Entry 8FR8 (electron microscopy, 2.76 A resolution); this record covers chains A and J of the 58 polymer chains in the assembly.

Chain A:
Molecule: 23S rRNA
From: Mycolicibacterium smegmatis MC2 155
Sequence (3119 nucleotides; row label = number of the first residue in the row):
     2 AAGUGUUUAA GGGCGCAUGG UGGAUGCCUU GGCACUGGGA GCCGAUGAAG GACGUAGGAG
    62 GCUGCGAUAA GCCUCGGGGA GCUGUCAACC GAGCGUUGAU CCGAGGAUGU CCGAAUGGGG
   122 AAACCCGGCA CGAGUGAUGU CGUGUCACCA GGCGCUGAAU AUAUAGGCGU CUGGGGGGAA
   182 CGCGGGGAAG UGAAACAUCU CAGUACCCGU AGGAAGAGAA AACAAAAUGU GAUUCCGUGA
   242 GUAGUGGCGA GCGAAAGCGG AGGAUGGCUA AACCGUAUGC AUGUGAUACC GGGUAGGGGU
   302 UGUGUGUGCG GGGUUGUGGG ACCUAUCUUU CCGGCUCUAC CUGGCUGGAG GGCAGUGAGA
   362 AAAUGUUGUG GUUAGCGGAA AUGGCUUGGG AUGGCCUGCC GUAGACGGUG AGAGCCCGGU
   422 ACGUGAAAAC CCGACGUCUG UCUUGAUGGU GUUCCCGAGU AGCAGCGGGC CCGUGGAAUC
   482 UGCUGUGAAU CUGCCGGGAC CACCCGGUAA GCCUGAAUAC UUCCCAGUGA CCGAUAGCGG
   542 AUUAGUACCG UGAGGGAAUG GUGAAAAGUA CCCCGGGAGG GGAGUGAAAG AGUACCUGAA
   602 ACCGUGCGCU UACAAUCCGU CAGAGCCCUC GACGUGUCGU GGGGUGAUGG CGUGCCUUUU
   662 GAAGAAUGAG CCUGCGAGUC AGGGACAUGU CGCGAGGUUA ACCCGGGUGG GGUAGCCGCA
   722 GCGAAAGCGA GUCUGAAUAG GGCGUAUCCA CACAAGAGUG UGUGGUGUAG UGGUGUGUUC
   782 UGGACCCGAA GCGGAGUGAU CUACCCAUGG CCAGGGUGAA GCGCGGGUAA GACCGCGUGG
   842 AGGCCCGAAC CCACUUAGGU UGAAGACUGA GGGGAUGAGC UGUGGGUAGG GGUGAAAGGC
   902 CAAUCAAACU CCGUGAUAGC UGGUUCUCCC CGAAAUGCAU UUAGGUGCAG CGUCGCAUGU
   962 UUCUUGCCGG AGGUAGAGCU ACUGGAUGGC CGAUGGGCCC CACAGGGUUA CUGACGUCAG
  1022 CCAAACUCCG AAUGCCGGUA AGUCCAAGAG UGCGGCAGUG AGACGGCGGG GGAUAAGCUC
  1082 CGUGCGUCGA GAGGGAAACA GCCCAGAUCG CCGGCUAAGG CCCCUAAGCG UGUGCUAAGU
  1142 GGAAAAGGAU GUGCAGUCGC GAAGACAACC AGGAGGUUGG CUUAGAAGCA GCCACCCUUG
  1202 AAAGAGUGCG UAAUAGCUCA CUGGUCAAGU GAUUGUGCGC CGAUAAUGUA GCGGGGCUCA
  1262 AGCACACCGC CGAAGCCGCG GCAGCCAACG UGUUGGCUGG GUAGGGGAGC GUCCUGCAUC
  1322 CGGUGAAGCC GCCGAGUGAU CGAGUGGUGG AGGGUGUGGG AGUGAGAAUG CAGGCAUGAG
  1382 UAGCGAUUAG GCAAGUGAGA ACCUUGCCCG CCGAAAGACC AAGGGUUCCU GGGCCAGGCC
  1442 AGUCCGCCCA GGGUGAGUCG GGACCUAAGG CGAGGCCGAC AGGCGUAGUC GAUGGACAAC
  1502 GGGUUGAUAU UCCCGUACCC GUGUAUGUGC GUCCAUGAUG AAUCAGCGGU ACUAACCAUC
  1562 CAAAACCACC GUGACCGCAC CUUUCGGGGU GUGGCGUUGG UGGGGCUGCA UGGGACCUUC
  1622 GUUGGUAGUA GUCAAGCGAU GGGGUGACGC AGGAAGGUAG CCGUACCGGU CAGUGGUAAU
  1682 ACCGGGGUAA GCCUGUAGGG AGUCAGAUAG GUAAAUCCGU CUGGCAUAUA UCCUGAGAGG
  1742 UGAUGCAUAG CCGAGUGAGG CGAAUUCGGU GAUCCUAUGC UGCCGAGAAA AGCCUCUAGC
  1802 GAGGACAUAC ACGGCCCGUA CCCCAAACCA ACACAGGUGG UCAGGUAGAG AAUACUAAGG
  1862 CGUACGAGUG AACUAUGGUU AAGGAACUCG GCAAAAUGCC CCCGUAACUU CGGGAGAAGG
  1922 GGGACCCACA UGGCGUGUAA GCCUUUACGG CCCAAGCGUG AGUGGGUGGC ACAAACCAGU
  1982 GAGAAGCGAC UGUUUACUAA AAACACAGGU CCGUGCGAAG UCGCAAGACG AUGUAUACGG
  2042 ACUGACGCCU GCCCGGUGCU GGAAGGUUAA GAGGACCCGU UAACUCCCUU UGGGGGUGAA
  2102 GCGGAGAAUU UAAGCCCCAG UAAACGGCGG UGGUAACUAU AACCAUCCUA AGGUAGCGAA
  2162 AUUCCUUGUC GGGUAAGUUC CGACCUGCAC GAAUGGCGUA ACGACUUCUC AACUGUCUCA
  2222 ACCAUAGACU CGGCGAAAUU GCACUACGAG UAAAGAUGCU CGUUACGCGC GGCAGGACGA
  2282 AAAGACCCCG GGACCUUCAC UACAACUUGG UAUUGGUGCU CGAUACGGUU UGUGUAGGAU
  2342 AGGUGGGAGA CUGUGAAGCU CACACGCCAG UGUGGGUGGA GUCGUUGUUG AAAUACCACU
  2402 CUGAUCGUAU UGGGCCUCUA ACCUCGGACC GUAUAUCCGG UUCAGGGACA GUGCCUGGUG
  2462 GGUAGUUUAA CUGGGGCGGU UGCCUCCUAA AAUGUAACGG AGGCGCCCAA AGGUUCCCUC
  2522 AACCUGGACG GCAAUCAGGU GUUGAGUGUA AGUGCACAAG GGAGCUUGAC UGCGAGACGG
  2582 ACAUGUCGAG CAGGGACGAA AGUCGGGACU AGUGAUCCGG CACCUCUGAG UGGAAGGGGU
  2642 GUCGCUCAAC GGAUAAAAGG UACCCCGGGG AUAACAGGCU GAUCUUCCCC AAGAGUCCAU
  2702 AUCGACGGGA UGGUUUGGCA CCUCGAUGUC GGCUCGUCGC AUCCUGGGGC UGGAGCAGGU
  2762 CCCAAGGGUU GGGCUGUUCG CCCAUUAAAG CGGCACGCGA GCUGGGUUUA GAACGUCGUG
  2822 AGACAGUUCG GUCUCUAUCC GCCGCGCGCG UCAGAAGCUU GAGGAAACCU GUCCCUAGUA
  2882 CGAGAGGACC GGGACGGACG AACCUCUGGU AUACCAGUUG UCCCACCAGG GGCACGGCUG
  2942 GAUAGCCACG UUCGGACAGG AUAACCGCUG AAAGCAUCUA AGCGGGAAAC CUCUUCCAAG
  3002 ACCAGGCUUC UCACCCUCUA GGAGGGAUAA GGCCCCCCGC AGACCACGGG AUUGAUAGAC
  3062 CAGACCUGGA AGCCUAGUAA UAGGUGCAGG GAACUGGCAC UAACCGGCCG AAAACUUAC

Chain J:
Name: 50S ribosomal protein L17
From: Mycolicibacterium smegmatis MC2 155
Reference sequence: A0QSL9 (RL17_MYCS2); residues 2-119 here = UniProt positions 2-119
Sequence (118 residues; row label = number of the first residue in the row):
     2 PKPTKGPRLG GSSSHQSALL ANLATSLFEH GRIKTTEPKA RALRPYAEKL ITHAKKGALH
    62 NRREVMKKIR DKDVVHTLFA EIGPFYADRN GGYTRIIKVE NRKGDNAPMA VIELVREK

Interface between chain A and chain J:
Pairs across the interface - 127 pairs, chain A then chain J:
  A1390(A) with His-16(J), stacking on the base; Ala-19(J), base contact
  G1391(A) with His-16(J), hydrogen bond to the sugar; Leu-20(J), sugar contact
  G1392(A) with Leu-20(J), sugar contact; Leu-24(J), sugar contact
  C1393(A) with Leu-24(J), sugar contact; Ser-27(J), hydrogen bond to the sugar; His-31(J), sugar contact; Ile-34(J), sugar contact; Lys-35(J), phosphate contact; Thr-36(J), hydrogen bond to the phosphate
  A1394(A) with His-31(J), sugar contact; Ile-34(J), phosphate contact; Lys-35(J), hydrogen bond to the phosphate
  G1400(A) with Lys-104(J), sugar contact
  A1402(A) with Arg-103(J), hydrogen bond to the sugar; Lys-104(J), phosphate contact; Gly-105(J), hydrogen bond to the phosphate; Asp-106(J), base contact
  C1403(A) with Gly-105(J), base contact
  C1409(A) with Asn-23(J), hydrogen bond to the sugar
  C1410(A) with Ala-19(J), sugar contact; Asn-23(J), hydrogen bond to the sugar; Arg-71(J), salt bridge to the phosphate
  G1411(A) with Arg-71(J), salt bridge to the phosphate
  G1674(A) with Arg-63(J), sugar contact; Lys-73(J), salt bridge to the phosphate; Asp-74(J), base contact; His-77(J), stacking on the base
  U1675(A) with Leu-60(J), base contact; Arg-63(J), hydrogen bond to the sugar; Arg-64(J), hydrogen bond to the base; Met-67(J), base contact; Lys-73(J), hydrogen bond to the base
  G1676(A) with Leu-60(J), sugar contact; Arg-64(J), hydrogen bond to the base
  G1867(A) with Asp-106(J), hydrogen bond to the base
  A1868(A) with Thr-37(J), phosphate contact; Lys-40(J), phosphate contact; Asp-106(J), sugar contact; Ala-108(J), sugar contact
  G1869(A) with Leu-10(J), phosphate contact; Thr-37(J), hydrogen bond to the phosphate; Pro-39(J), phosphate contact; Lys-40(J), salt bridge to the phosphate
  U1870(A) with Pro-8(J), base contact
  G1871(A) with Lys-6(J), sugar contact; Gly-7(J), hydrogen bond to the sugar
  A2225(A) with Lys-6(J), phosphate contact; Arg-9(J), salt bridge to the phosphate
  U2226(A) with Pro-8(J), phosphate contact; Arg-9(J), hydrogen bond to the phosphate; Gly-12(J), phosphate contact
  A2227(A) with Gly-12(J), phosphate contact
  C2232(A) with Asp-106(J), base contact; Asn-107(J), hydrogen bond to the sugar
  G2233(A) with Gly-105(J), hydrogen bond to the base; Asp-106(J), base contact; Asn-107(J), sugar contact
  U2913(A) with Arg-9(J), hydrogen bond to the sugar; Ser-14(J), sugar contact
  A2914(A) with Pro-2(J), base contact; Pro-4(J), base contact; Thr-5(J), hydrogen bond to the base; Arg-9(J), salt bridge to the phosphate; Ser-14(J), phosphate contact; Gln-17(J), base contact; Leu-21(J), base contact; Ala-43(J), base contact; Tyr-47(J), base contact
  C2925(A) with Lys-73(J), sugar contact
  A2926(A) with Lys-73(J), salt bridge to the phosphate
  A2929(A) with Arg-64(J), base contact
  G2930(A) with Arg-64(J), hydrogen bond to the sugar
  G2931(A) with Lys-68(J), sugar contact
  G2932(A) with Lys-68(J), sugar contact; Arg-71(J), sugar contact
  G2933(A) with Arg-71(J), sugar contact
  C2934(A) with Ser-15(J), phosphate contact
  C3037(A) with Lys-99(J), hydrogen bond to the phosphate
  C3038(A) with Arg-42(J), salt bridge to the phosphate; Lys-99(J), salt bridge to the phosphate
  C3039(A) with Arg-42(J), salt bridge to the phosphate; Arg-45(J), salt bridge to the phosphate
  G3040(A) with Lys-3(J), salt bridge to the phosphate
  C3041(A) with Lys-6(J), salt bridge to the phosphate
  A3042(A) with Lys-6(J), base contact
  G3043(A) with Lys-6(J), hydrogen bond to the base
  A3058(A) with Lys-3(J), phosphate contact; Arg-45(J), base contact
  G3059(A) with Lys-3(J), salt bridge to the phosphate; Arg-45(J), base contact; Pro-46(J), sugar contact; Glu-49(J), sugar contact; Gly-93(J), base contact
  A3060(A) with Glu-49(J), sugar contact; Lys-50(J), salt bridge to the phosphate; Asn-91(J), base contact; Gly-92(J), sugar contact; Gly-93(J), sugar contact; Tyr-94(J), sugar contact
  C3061(A) with Lys-50(J), salt bridge to the phosphate; Thr-53(J), hydrogen bond to the phosphate; Asn-91(J), sugar contact; Gly-92(J), sugar contact; Tyr-94(J), sugar contact
  A3071(A) with His-61(J), hydrogen bond to the base
  A3072(A) with Arg-64(J), hydrogen bond to the phosphate
  G3073(A) with Arg-64(J), salt bridge to the phosphate
  G3090(A) with His-61(J), hydrogen bond to the sugar
  G3091(A) with His-61(J), sugar contact
  G3092(A) with His-54(J), salt bridge to the phosphate
  A3093(A) with Pro-2(J), phosphate contact; Lys-3(J), sugar contact; Pro-4(J), base contact; Lys-50(J), salt bridge to the phosphate
  A3094(A) with Pro-4(J), base contact
  C3101(A) with Arg-90(J), hydrogen bond to the sugar; Asn-91(J), sugar contact; Gly-92(J), hydrogen bond to the sugar; Gly-93(J), hydrogen bond to the base
  U3102(A) with Arg-45(J), hydrogen bond to the base; Gly-93(J), sugar contact; Thr-95(J), hydrogen bond to the sugar; Arg-96(J), sugar contact
  A3103(A) with Arg-96(J), salt bridge to the phosphate
Other interface residues (no listed pair), chain A (60 interface residues in all): A1401, C1441, A1673, C3062
Other interface residues (no listed pair), chain J (69 interface residues in all): Gly-11, Ser-13, Arg-33, Lys-57, Asn-62, Glu-65, Ile-97, Pro-109, Val-116

Overview:
Chain A and chain J form an interface of 60 and 69 residues respectively, with 32 hydrogen bonds, 20 salt
bridges and 2 aromatic stacking contacts. Among the polar pairs are U1675(A)/Arg-64(J), U1675(A)/Lys-73(J) and
G1676(A)/Arg-64(J).
Chain A is 23S rRNA and chain J is 50S ribosomal protein L17, both from Mycolicibacterium smegmatis MC2 155;
the structure, Structure of Mycobacterium smegmatis Rsh bound to a 70S translation initiation complex, was
determined by electron microscopy.
